Entry 7DCR (electron microscopy, 3.15 A resolution); this record covers chains x and y.

== Chain x ==
Name: PRP2 isoform 1
Source organism: Saccharomyces cerevisiae
UniProtKB: A0A6A5Q5S8 (A0A6A5Q5S8_YEASX); residue numbers follow UniProt; this construct covers 1-876
Chain sequence (876 residues; numbered 1 to 876; the number before each row is that of its first residue):
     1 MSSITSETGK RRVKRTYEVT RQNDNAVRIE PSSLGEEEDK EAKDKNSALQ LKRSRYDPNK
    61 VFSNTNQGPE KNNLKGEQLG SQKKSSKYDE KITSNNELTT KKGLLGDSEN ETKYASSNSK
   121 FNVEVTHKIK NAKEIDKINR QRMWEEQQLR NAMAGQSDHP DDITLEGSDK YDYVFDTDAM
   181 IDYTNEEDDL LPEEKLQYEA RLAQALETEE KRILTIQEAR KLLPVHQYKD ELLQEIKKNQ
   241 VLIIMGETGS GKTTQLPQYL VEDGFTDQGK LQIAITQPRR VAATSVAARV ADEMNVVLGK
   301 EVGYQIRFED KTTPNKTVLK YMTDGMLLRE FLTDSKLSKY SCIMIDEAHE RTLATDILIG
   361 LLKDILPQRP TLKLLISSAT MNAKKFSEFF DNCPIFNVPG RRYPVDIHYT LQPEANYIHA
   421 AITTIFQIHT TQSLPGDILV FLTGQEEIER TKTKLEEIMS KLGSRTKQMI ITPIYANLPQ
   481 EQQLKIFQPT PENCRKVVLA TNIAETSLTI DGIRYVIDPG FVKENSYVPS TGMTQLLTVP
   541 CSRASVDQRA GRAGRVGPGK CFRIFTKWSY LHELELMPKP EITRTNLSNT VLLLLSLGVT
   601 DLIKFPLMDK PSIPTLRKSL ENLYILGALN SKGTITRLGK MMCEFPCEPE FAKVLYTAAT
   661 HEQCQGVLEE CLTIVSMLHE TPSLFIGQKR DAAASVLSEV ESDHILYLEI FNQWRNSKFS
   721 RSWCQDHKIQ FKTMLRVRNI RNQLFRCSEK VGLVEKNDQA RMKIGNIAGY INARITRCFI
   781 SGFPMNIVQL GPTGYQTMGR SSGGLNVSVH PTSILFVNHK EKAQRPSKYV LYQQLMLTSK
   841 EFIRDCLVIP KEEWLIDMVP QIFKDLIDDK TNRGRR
Unresolved in the structure: 1-214, 868-876

== Chain y ==
Name: Pre-mRNA-splicing factor SPP2
Source organism: Saccharomyces cerevisiae
UniProtKB: A0A6A5Q6Y7 (A0A6A5Q6Y7_YEASX); the construct has insertions or renumbered stretches relative to UniProt, so the offset changes along the chain: 1-151 = UniProt 1-151; 162-184 = UniProt 163-185
Chain sequence (185 residues; row label = number of the first residue in the row; note: 10 numbers in that range are skipped by the numbering (no residue carries them; nothing is unmodelled there); a row labelled like 151A-151K holds insertion residues (151A, then the next letters in order)):
     1 MSKFSLKLGS KTLKKNISKK TKKKNSLQKA NLFDWDDAET ASLSHKPQSK IKIQSIDKFD
    61 LDEESSSKKK LVIKLSENAD TKKNDAPLVE YVTEKEYNEV PVEEFGDALL RGMGWESDSE
   121 QDSKGDKTQS RNKDVSNVSQ IHPDGLGIGA K
151A-151K LNKAINVEEAS
   162 FMPVVKIDKI TGTKVDDDKK NKS
Unresolved in the structure: 1-68, 79-86, 117-139, 151A-151K, 168-184

== Interface between chain x and chain y ==
Residue-residue contacts (78; chain x residue first):
  Pro413(x) - Gly149(y)
  Glu414(x) - Gly149(y)
  Ala415(x) - Gly145(y)
  Ala415(x) - Leu146(y)
  Asn416(x) - Gly145(y)
  Tyr417(x) - Asp144(y)
  Tyr417(x) - Leu146(y)
  His419(x) - Phe162(y)
  Thr423(x) - Phe162(y)
  Phe426(x) - Pro164(y)  hydrophobic
  Glu447(x) - Asp144(y)
  Lys454(x) - Phe162(y)  hydrogen bond (side chain-backbone)
  Ile458(x) - Met163(y)  hydrophobic
  Ile458(x) - Pro164(y)
  Lys461(x) - Met163(y)
  Pro519(x) - Ile148(y)
  Gly520(x) - Ile148(y)
  Phe521(x) - His142(y)
  Phe521(x) - Gly147(y)
  Phe521(x) - Ile148(y)  hydrophobic
  Leu537(x) - Gln140(y)
  Thr538(x) - His142(y)  hydrogen bond
  Pro540(x) - Ile148(y)  hydrophobic
  Phe565(x) - Ile148(y)  hydrophobic
  Ser569(x) - Ile148(y)
  Thr600(x) - Leu75(y)
  Thr600(x) - Ser76(y)
  Thr600(x) - Glu77(y)
  Thr600(x) - Met113(y)
  Asp601(x) - Met113(y)
  Leu602(x) - Met113(y)
  Ile603(x) - Leu110(y)  hydrophobic
  Ile603(x) - Met113(y)  hydrophobic
  Ile613(x) - Leu110(y)  hydrophobic
  Ile613(x) - Trp115(y)
  Leu616(x) - Leu110(y)  hydrophobic
  Arg617(x) - Gly106(y)
  Arg617(x) - Asp107(y)  salt bridge
  Arg617(x) - Trp115(y)
  Leu620(x) - Phe105(y)
  Leu620(x) - Leu109(y)  hydrophobic
  Leu620(x) - Leu110(y)  hydrophobic
  Glu621(x) - Val102(y)
  Glu621(x) - Glu103(y)
  Tyr624(x) - Glu96(y)
  Tyr624(x) - Tyr97(y)  hydrogen bond (backbone-side chain)
  Tyr624(x) - Val100(y)  hydrogen bond (side chain-backbone)
  Tyr624(x) - Pro101(y)
  Tyr624(x) - Val102(y)  hydrophobic
  Tyr624(x) - Phe105(y)  hydrophobic
  Ile625(x) - Tyr97(y)
  Ile625(x) - Val102(y)  hydrophobic
  Gly627(x) - Tyr97(y)
  Asn630(x) - Val89(y)
  Asn630(x) - Glu96(y)
  Asn630(x) - Phe105(y)
  Ser631(x) - Ile73(y)
  Ser631(x) - Glu96(y)  hydrogen bond
  Ser631(x) - Phe105(y)
  Lys632(x) - Ile73(y)
  Lys632(x) - Lys74(y)
  Gly633(x) - Leu75(y)
  Thr636(x) - Val89(y)  hydrogen bond (side chain-backbone)
  Arg637(x) - Leu88(y)
  Arg637(x) - Val89(y)  hydrogen bond (backbone-backbone)
  Arg637(x) - Glu90(y)  salt bridge
  Tyr656(x) - Glu90(y)  hydrogen bond
  Lys756(x) - Glu90(y)  salt bridge
  Arg800(x) - Val102(y)
  Arg800(x) - Glu103(y)
  Leu837(x) - Gln140(y)
  Thr838(x) - Ile141(y)
  Thr838(x) - His142(y)  hydrogen bond (backbone-backbone)
  Thr838(x) - Pro143(y)
  Ser839(x) - Ile141(y)
  Ser839(x) - Pro143(y)
  Gln861(x) - Tyr97(y)
  Gln861(x) - Val102(y)
Interface residues without a listed pair, chain x (51 interface residues in all): Ile422, Glu573, Leu574, Leu629, Thr634, Pro860
Interface residues without a listed pair, chain y (38 interface residues in all): Val92, Glu94, Ala150, Val165

== Summary ==
51 residues of chain x and 38 residues of chain y are in contact, with 9 hydrogen bonds and 3 salt bridges.
Among the polar pairs are Arg617(x)-Asp107(y), Arg637(x)-Glu90(y) and Lys756(x)-Glu90(y).
Here chain x is PRP2 isoform 1 and chain y is Pre-mRNA-splicing factor SPP2, both from Saccharomyces
cerevisiae. Entry 7DCR (cryo-EM structure of the DEAH-box helicase Prp2 in complex with its coactivator Spp2)
was determined by electron microscopy together with 7DCO, 7DCP, 7DCQ and 7DD3 from the same study.
